Entry 6BLO (X-ray diffraction, 3.40 A resolution); this record covers chains B and T of the 12 polymer chains in the assembly.

Chain B:
Name: DNA-directed RNA polymerase II subunit RPB2
Organism: Saccharomyces cerevisiae (strain ATCC 204508 / S288c)
Notes: EC 2.7.7.6
Reference sequence: P08518 (RPB2_YEAST); numbering as in UniProt (aligned over 1-1224)
Chain sequence (1224 residues; row label = number of the first residue in the row):
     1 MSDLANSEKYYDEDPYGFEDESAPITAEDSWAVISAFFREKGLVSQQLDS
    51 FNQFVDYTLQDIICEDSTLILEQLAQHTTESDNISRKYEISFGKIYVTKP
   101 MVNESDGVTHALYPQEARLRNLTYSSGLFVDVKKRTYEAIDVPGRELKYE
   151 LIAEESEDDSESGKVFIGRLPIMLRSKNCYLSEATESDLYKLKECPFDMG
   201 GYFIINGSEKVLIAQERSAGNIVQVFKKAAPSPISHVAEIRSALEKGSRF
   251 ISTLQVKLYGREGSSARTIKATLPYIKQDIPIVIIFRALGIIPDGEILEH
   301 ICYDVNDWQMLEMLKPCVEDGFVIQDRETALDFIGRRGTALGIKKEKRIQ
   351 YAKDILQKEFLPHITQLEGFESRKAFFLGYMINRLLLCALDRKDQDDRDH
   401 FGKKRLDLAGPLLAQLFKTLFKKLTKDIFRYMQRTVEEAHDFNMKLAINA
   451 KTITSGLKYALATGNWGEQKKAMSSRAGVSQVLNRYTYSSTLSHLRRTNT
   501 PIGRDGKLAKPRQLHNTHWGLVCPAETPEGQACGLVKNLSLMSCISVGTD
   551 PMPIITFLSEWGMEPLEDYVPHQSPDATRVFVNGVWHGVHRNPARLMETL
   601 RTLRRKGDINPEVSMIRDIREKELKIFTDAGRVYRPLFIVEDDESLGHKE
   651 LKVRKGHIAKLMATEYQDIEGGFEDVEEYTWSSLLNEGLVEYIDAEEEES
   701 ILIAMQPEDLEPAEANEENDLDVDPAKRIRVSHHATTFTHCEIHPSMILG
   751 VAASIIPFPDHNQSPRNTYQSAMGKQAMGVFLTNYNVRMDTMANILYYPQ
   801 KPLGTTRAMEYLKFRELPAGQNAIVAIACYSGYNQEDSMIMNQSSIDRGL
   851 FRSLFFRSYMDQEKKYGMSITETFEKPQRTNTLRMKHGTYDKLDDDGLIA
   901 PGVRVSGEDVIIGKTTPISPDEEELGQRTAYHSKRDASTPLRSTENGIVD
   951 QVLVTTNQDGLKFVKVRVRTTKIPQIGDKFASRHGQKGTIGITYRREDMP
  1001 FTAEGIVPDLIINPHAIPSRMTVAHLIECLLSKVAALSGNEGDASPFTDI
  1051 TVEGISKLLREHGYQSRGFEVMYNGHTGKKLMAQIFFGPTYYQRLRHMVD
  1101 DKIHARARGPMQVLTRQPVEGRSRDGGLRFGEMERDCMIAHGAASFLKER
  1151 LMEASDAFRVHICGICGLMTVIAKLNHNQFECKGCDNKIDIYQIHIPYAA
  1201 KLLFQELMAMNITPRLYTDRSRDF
Disordered / not traced: 1-19, 71-88, 135-163, 244-250, 339-344, 436-445, 503-508, 669-677, 713-721, 919-928, 1221-1224
Bound ions: Zn2+: Cys1163, Cys1166, Cys1182, Cys1185

Chain T:
Molecule: 29-nt DNA strand
Sequence (29 nucleotides; numbered 1 to 29; the number before each row is that of its first residue):
     1 CTACCGATAAGCAGAGGCAXCTCTCGATG
Disordered / not traced: 1-18
Modified positions: 3DR (1',2'-dideoxyribofuranose-5'-phosphate) at position 20

Chain B / chain T interface:
Contacting residue pairs (12):
  Thr463(B) with DT28(T), phosphate contact
  Thr791(B) with DA27(T), hydrogen bond to the phosphate
  Arg857(B) with DG26(T), salt bridge to the phosphate
  Arg942(B) with DG26(T), salt bridge to the phosphate
  Gly1121(B) with DT24(T), phosphate contact
  Arg1122(B) with DT24(T), hydrogen bond to the phosphate; DC25(T), salt bridge to the phosphate
  Ser1123(B) with DC25(T), phosphate contact
  Leu1128(B) with DC23(T), phosphate contact
  Arg1129(B) with DT22(T), salt bridge to the phosphate; DC23(T), hydrogen bond to the phosphate
  Met1133(B) with DC21(T), sugar contact
Interface residues without a listed pair, chain B (15 interface residues in all): Lys210, Tyr459, Ala462, Met792, Gly1131
Interface residues without a listed pair, chain T (9 interface residues in all): DG29

Summary:
The interface between chain B and chain T involves 15 residues on one side and 9 on the other; the contacts
include 3 hydrogen bonds and 4 salt bridges. Polar contacts include Thr791(B)-DA27(T), Arg1122(B)-DT24(T) and
Arg1129(B)-DC23(T). Cys1163(B), Cys1166(B), Cys1182(B) and Cys1185(B) form the Zn2+ site.
Chain B is DNA-directed RNA polymerase II subunit RPB2 (Saccharomyces cerevisiae (strain ATCC 204508 / S288c))
and chain T is a 29-nt DNA strand; the structure, Pol II elongation complex with an abasic lesion at i+1
position, was determined by X-ray diffraction (same publication as 6BLP, 6BM2, 6BM4 and 6BQF).
